Entry 6D84 (electron microscopy, 6.72 A resolution (low resolution: residue-level contacts below are approximate; hydrogen-bond / salt-bridge calls are withheld)); this record covers chains F and I of the 16 polymer chains in the assembly.

[Chain F]
Protein: AP-1 complex subunit beta-1
Organism: Homo sapiens
UniProtKB: Q10567 (AP1B1_HUMAN); numbering as in UniProt (aligned over 1-584)
Sequence (586 residues; row label = number of the first residue in the row; numbers below 1 keep their minus sign (Gly-1 is residue -1)):
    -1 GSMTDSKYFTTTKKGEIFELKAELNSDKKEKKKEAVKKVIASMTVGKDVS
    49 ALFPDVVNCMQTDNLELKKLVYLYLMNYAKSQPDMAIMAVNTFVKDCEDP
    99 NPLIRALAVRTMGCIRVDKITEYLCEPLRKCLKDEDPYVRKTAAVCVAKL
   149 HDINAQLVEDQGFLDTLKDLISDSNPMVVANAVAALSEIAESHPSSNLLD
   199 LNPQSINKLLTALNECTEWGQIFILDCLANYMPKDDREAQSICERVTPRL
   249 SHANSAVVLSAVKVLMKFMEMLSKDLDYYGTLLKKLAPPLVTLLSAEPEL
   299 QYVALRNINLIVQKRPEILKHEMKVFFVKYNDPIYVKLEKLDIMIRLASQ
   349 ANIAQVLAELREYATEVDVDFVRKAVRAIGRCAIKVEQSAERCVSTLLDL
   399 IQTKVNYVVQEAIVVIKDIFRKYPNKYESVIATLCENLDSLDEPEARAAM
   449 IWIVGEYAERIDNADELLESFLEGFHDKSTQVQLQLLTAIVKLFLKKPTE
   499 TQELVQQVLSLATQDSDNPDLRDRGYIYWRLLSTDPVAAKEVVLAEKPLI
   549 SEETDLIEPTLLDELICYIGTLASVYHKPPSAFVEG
Not modelled in the structure: -1 to 13, 584
Sequence notes: expression tag (-1 to 0); conflict Arg359 (Lys in Q10567), Lys476 (Glu in Q10567)
Swiss-Prot annotation at these positions:
  - modified residue: Lys318 (N6-acetyllysine), Tyr574 (3'-nitrotyrosine)

[Chain I]
Protein: ADP-ribosylation factor 1
Organism: Homo sapiens
UniProtKB: P84077 (ARF1_HUMAN); residue numbers follow UniProt; this construct covers 17-181
Sequence (193 residues; numbered -11 to 181; the number before each row is that of its first residue; numbers below 1 keep their minus sign (Met-11 is residue -11)):
   -11 MSYYHHHHHHDYDIPTTENLYFQGAMGSEMRILMVGLDAAGKTTILYKLK
    39 LGEIVTTIPTIGFNVETVEYKNISFTVWDVGGLDKIRPLWRHYFQNTQGL
    89 IFVVDSNDRERVNEAREELMRMLAEDELRDAVLLVFANKQDLPNAMNAAE
   139 ITDKLGLHSLRHRNWYIQATCATSGDGLYEGLDWLSNQLRNQK
Not modelled in the structure: -11 to 16
Sequence notes: expression tag (-11 to 16); conflict Leu71 (Gln in P84077)
Bound ions: Mg2+: Thr31, Thr48 (together with GTP)
Residues lining bound ligands: GTP (guanosine-5'-triphosphate): Leu25, Asp26, Ala27, Ala28, Gly29, Lys30, Thr31, Thr32, Thr45, Ile46, Pro47, Thr48, Asp67, Gly69, Gly70, Leu71, Asn126, Lys127, Asp129, Leu130, Cys159, Ala160, Thr161
Swiss-Prot annotation at these positions:
  - binding site (GTP): Gly24 to Thr32, Asn126 to Asp129, Ala160

[Chain F / chain I interface]
Contacting residue pairs - 33 pairs, chain F then chain I:
  Asn23(F) with Asn84(I)
  Asp25(F) with Glu17(I)
  Pro52(F) with His80(I)
  Asp53(F) with His80(I); Gln83(I)
  Val55(F) with Phe51(I)
  Asn56(F) with Phe51(I); Trp66(I); His80(I)
  Gln59(F) with Val53(I)
  Asp82(F) with Leu77(I)
  Met83(F) with Leu77(I); His80(I)
  Ile85(F) with Ile49(I); Gly50(I); Lys73(I); Ile74(I)
  Met86(F) with Gly50(I); Phe51(I); Val68(I); Ile74(I); Leu77(I)
  Ala87(F) with Gly50(I)
  Val88(F) with Ile49(I); Gly50(I)
  Asn89(F) with Ile46(I); Thr48(I); Gly50(I); Phe51(I); Asn52(I)
  Thr90(F) with Phe51(I)
  Lys93(F) with Tyr35(I)
  Tyr121(F) with Lys73(I)
Other interface residues (no listed pair), chain F (18 interface residues in all): Val92
Other interface residues (no listed pair), chain I (19 interface residues in all): Arg79, Tyr81

[Summary]
18 residues of chain F and 19 residues of chain I are in contact. Chain I binds GTP. Thr31(I) and Thr48(I)
form the Mg2+ site. From UniProt: 14 GTP-binding residues on chain I.
Chain F is AP-1 complex subunit beta-1 and chain I is ADP-ribosylation factor 1, both from Homo sapiens; the
structure, Structure of the cargo bound AP-1:Arf1:tetherin-Nef (L164A, L165A) dileucine mutant dimer, was
determined by electron microscopy (same publication as 6CM9, 6D83, 6DFF and 6CRI).
